Entry 7Y6I (electron microscopy, 2.85 A resolution); this record covers chains A and B.

# Chain A (and B)
Protein: Solute carrier family 12 member 3
Organism: Homo sapiens
Notes: chain B of this document is another copy of the same molecule, construct and numbering; everything in this record applies to it too
UniProtKB: P55017 (S12A3_HUMAN); aligned to UniProt positions 1-1020 over residues 2-1021 (the alignment contains insertions or deletions, so no single offset holds)
Chain sequence (1053 residues; numbered 2 to 1054; the number before each row is that of its first residue):
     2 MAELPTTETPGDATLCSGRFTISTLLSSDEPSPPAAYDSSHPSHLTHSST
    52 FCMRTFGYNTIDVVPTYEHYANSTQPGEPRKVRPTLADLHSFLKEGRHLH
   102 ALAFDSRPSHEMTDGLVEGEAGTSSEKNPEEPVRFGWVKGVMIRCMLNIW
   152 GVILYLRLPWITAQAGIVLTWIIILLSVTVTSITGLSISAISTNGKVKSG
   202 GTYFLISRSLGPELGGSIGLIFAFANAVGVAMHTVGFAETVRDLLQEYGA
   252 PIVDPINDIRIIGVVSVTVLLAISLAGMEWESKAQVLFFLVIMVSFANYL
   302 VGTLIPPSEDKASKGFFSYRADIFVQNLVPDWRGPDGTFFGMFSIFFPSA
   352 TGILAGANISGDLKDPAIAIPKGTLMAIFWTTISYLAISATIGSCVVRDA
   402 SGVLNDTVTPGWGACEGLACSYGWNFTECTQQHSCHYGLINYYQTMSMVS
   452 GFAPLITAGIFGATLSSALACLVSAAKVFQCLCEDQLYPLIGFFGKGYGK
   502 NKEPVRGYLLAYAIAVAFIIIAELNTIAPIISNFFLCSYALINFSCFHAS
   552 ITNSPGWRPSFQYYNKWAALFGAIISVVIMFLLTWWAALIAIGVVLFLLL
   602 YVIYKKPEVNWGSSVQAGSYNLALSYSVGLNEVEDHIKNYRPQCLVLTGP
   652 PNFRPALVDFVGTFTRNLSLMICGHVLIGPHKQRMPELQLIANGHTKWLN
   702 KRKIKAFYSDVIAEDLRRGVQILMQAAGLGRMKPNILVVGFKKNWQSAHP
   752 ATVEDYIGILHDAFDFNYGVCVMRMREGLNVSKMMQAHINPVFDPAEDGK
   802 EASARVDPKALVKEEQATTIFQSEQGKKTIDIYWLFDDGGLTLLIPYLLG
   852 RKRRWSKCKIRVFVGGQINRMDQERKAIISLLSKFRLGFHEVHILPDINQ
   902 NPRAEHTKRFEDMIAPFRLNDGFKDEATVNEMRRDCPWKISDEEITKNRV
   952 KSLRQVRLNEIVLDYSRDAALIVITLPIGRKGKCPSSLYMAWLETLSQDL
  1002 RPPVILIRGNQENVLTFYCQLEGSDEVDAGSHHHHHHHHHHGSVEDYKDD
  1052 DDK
Unresolved in the structure: 2-136, 606-1054
Sequence notes: engineered mutation Gly-264 (Ala in P55017); expression tag (1022-1054)
Cystine bridges: Cys-416/Cys-421, Cys-430/Cys-436
Covalently attached groups: N-acetylglucosamine (NAG) linked to Asn-406, Asn-426
Bound ions: Na+ site 1: Leu-148, Trp-151, Ala-464, Ser-467, Ser-468; Na+ site 2: Asn-149, Ile-150, Pro-349
Residues lining bound ligands:
  - 1-O-octadecyl-sn-glycero-3-phosphocholine (LPE), molecule 1: Trp-138, Val-139, Met-143, Met-147, Trp-151, Phe-290, Met-294, Phe-297, Tyr-300, Leu-301, Trp-381, Ser-385, Ala-388, Ile-389
  - 1-O-octadecyl-sn-glycero-3-phosphocholine (LPE), molecule 2: Ile-173, Leu-176, Leu-177, Val-179, Thr-180, Ser-183, Ile-184, Leu-187, Gln-563, Tyr-564, Tyr-565, Asn-566, Ala-569
  - 1-O-octadecyl-sn-glycero-3-phosphocholine (LPE), molecule 3: Leu-176, Val-179, Ser-183, Thr-194, Ala-368, Ile-369, Pro-372, Lys-373, Leu-376, Met-377, Ile-379, Phe-380, Thr-383, Ile-384, Leu-387, Ser-561, Phe-562, Gln-563, Tyr-564
  - 1-O-octadecyl-sn-glycero-3-phosphocholine (LPE), molecule 4: Pro-336, Asp-337, Thr-339, Phe-341, Gly-342, Ile-575, Val-579, Leu-583, Leu-584
UniProt features mapped onto this chain:
  - binding site (Na(+)): Ser-468
  - modified residue: Ser-44 (Phosphoserine), Thr-47 (Phosphothreonine), Ser-50 (Phosphoserine), Thr-51 (Phosphothreonine), Thr-56 (Phosphothreonine), Thr-61 (Phosphothreonine), Ser-74 (Phosphoserine), Ser-92 (Phosphoserine)
From the paper describing this entry:
  - post-translational modification sites: Asn-406, Asn-426
  - contacts within the chain: Arg-158/Glu-240 (salt bridge), His-234/Ser-468, Ile-150/Tyr-386, Ser-350/Tyr-386
  - mutagenesis - C421R: decreased expression
  - mutagenesis - H234A, H234Q, H234Y, C421R: decreased stability
  - self-association interface (contacts with another copy of this molecule); pairs are residue here / residue on that copy: His-549/Tyr-605 (hydrogen bond)
  - binding site for chloride ion: Gly-152, Val-153, Ile-154, His-234, Ser-350, Gly-353, Ile-354, Leu-355, Tyr-386, Tyr-540
  - Na+ coordination: Leu-148, Asn-149, Ile-150, Trp-151, Pro-349, Thr-352, Ala-464, Ser-467, Ser-468
  - disease-associated variants - I150M, V153M, I154F, H234Q, P349L, Y386C (citing earlier work)
  - specificity-determining residues: His-234 (proposed by the authors, not directly observed)

# Chain A / chain B interface
Residue-residue contacts - 19 pairs, chain A then chain B:
  Phe-545(A) / Leu-601(B)  hydrophobic
  Phe-545(A) / Tyr-605(B)
  His-549(A) / Tyr-605(B)  hydrogen bond
  Ile-552(A) / Tyr-605(B)
  Thr-553(A) / Tyr-605(B)
  Phe-582(A) / Phe-582(B)  hydrophobic
  Phe-582(A) / Trp-586(B)  hydrophobic
  Phe-582(A) / Leu-590(B)  hydrophobic
  Leu-583(A) / Trp-586(B)  hydrophobic
  Trp-586(A) / Phe-582(B)  hydrophobic
  Trp-586(A) / Leu-583(B)  hydrophobic
  Trp-586(A) / Trp-586(B)  hydrophobic
  Leu-590(A) / Phe-582(B)  hydrophobic
  Leu-601(A) / Phe-545(B)  hydrophobic
  Tyr-605(A) / Phe-545(B)
  Tyr-605(A) / Phe-548(B)  hydrophobic
  Tyr-605(A) / His-549(B)  hydrogen bond
  Tyr-605(A) / Ile-552(B)
  Tyr-605(A) / Thr-553(B)
Also at the interface, not in a pair above, chain A (11 interface residues in all): Phe-548

# Summary
The chain A/chain B interface involves 11 residues from each chain; the contacts include 2 hydrogen bonds. Its
one hydrogen-bonded contact is His-549(A)/Tyr-605(B). From the paper: a binding site for chloride ion at
Gly-152(A), Val-153(A) and Ile-154(A) among others; H234A, H234Q and H234Y of chain A, among others, reduce
stability.
Chain A and chain B are both Solute carrier family 12 member 3 (Homo sapiens); the structure, Cryo-EM
structure of human sodium-chloride cotransporter, was determined by electron microscopy (same publication as
7YG0 and 7YG1).
